PDB entry 8EC0 | electron microscopy, 3.30 A resolution | chains O and T of the 30 polymer chains in the assembly

== Chain O ==
Protein: Cytochrome c oxidase subunit 3
Source organism: Saccharomyces cerevisiae
Notes: EC 7.1.1.9
UniProtKB: P00420 (COX3_YEAST); residue numbers follow UniProt; this construct covers 1-269
Sequence (269 residues; numbered 1 to 269; the number before each row is that of its first residue):
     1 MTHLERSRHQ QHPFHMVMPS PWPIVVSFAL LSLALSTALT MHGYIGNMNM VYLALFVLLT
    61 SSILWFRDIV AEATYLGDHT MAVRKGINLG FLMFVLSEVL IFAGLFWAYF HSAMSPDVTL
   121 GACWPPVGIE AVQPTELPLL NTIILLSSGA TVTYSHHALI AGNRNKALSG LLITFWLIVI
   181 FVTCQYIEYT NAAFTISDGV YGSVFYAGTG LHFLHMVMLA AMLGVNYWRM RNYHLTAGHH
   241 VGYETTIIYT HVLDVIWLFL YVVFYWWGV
Swiss-Prot annotation at these positions:
  - natural variant: Val-263 (V263T: In strain: D273-10B/A48)

== Chain T ==
Protein: Cytochrome c oxidase subunit 4, mitochondrial
Source organism: Saccharomyces cerevisiae
UniProtKB: P04037 (COX4_YEAST); residues 1-155 here = UniProt positions 1-155
Sequence (155 residues; each row starts with the number of its first residue):
     1 MLSLRQSIRF FKPATRTLCS SRYLLQQKPV VKTAQNLAEV NGPETLIGPG AKEGTVPTDL
    61 DQETGLARLE LLGKLEGIDV FDTKPLDSSR KGTMKDPIII ESYDDYRYVG CTGSPAGSHT
   121 IMWLKPTVNE VARCWECGSV YKLNPVGVPN DDHHH
Unresolved in the structure: 1-28, 150-155
Swiss-Prot annotation at these positions:
  - binding site (Zn(2+)): Cys-111, His-119, Cys-134, Cys-137
  - modified residue: Thr-55 (Phosphothreonine)

== How chain O and chain T interact ==
Contacting residue pairs - 34 pairs, chain O then chain T:
  His-3(O) / Tyr-103(T)
  His-3(O) / Val-146(T)
  His-3(O) / Val-148(T)
  Leu-4(O) / Tyr-103(T)
  Glu-5(O) / Asn-41(T)
  Arg-6(O) / Val-80(T)
  Arg-6(O) / Phe-81(T)
  Ser-7(O) / Tyr-103(T)
  His-9(O) / Leu-66(T)
  Gln-10(O) / Val-80(T)
  Gln-11(O) / Val-80(T)
  Gln-11(O) / Phe-81(T)  hydrogen bond (side chain-backbone)
  Leu-76(O) / Glu-44(T)
  Asp-78(O) / Pro-43(T)
  Asp-78(O) / Leu-66(T)
  His-79(O) / Leu-66(T)  hydrogen bond (backbone-backbone)
  His-79(O) / Ala-67(T)  hydrogen bond (backbone-backbone)
  Thr-80(O) / Leu-66(T)
  Thr-80(O) / Ala-67(T)
  Met-81(O) / Glu-70(T)
  Arg-84(O) / Glu-63(T)  salt bridge
  Arg-84(O) / Ala-67(T)
  Arg-84(O) / Leu-71(T)
  Ala-161(O) / Val-56(T)
  Gly-162(O) / Val-56(T)
  Asn-163(O) / Val-56(T)
  Arg-164(O) / Gly-54(T)  hydrogen bond (side chain-backbone)
  Arg-164(O) / Thr-55(T)  hydrogen bond (side chain-backbone)
  Thr-236(O) / Thr-64(T)
  Ala-237(O) / Gln-62(T)
  Gly-238(O) / Gln-62(T)
  Gly-238(O) / Glu-63(T)
  Gly-238(O) / Thr-64(T)
  His-239(O) / Thr-64(T)  hydrogen bond
Other interface residues (no listed pair), chain O (24 interface residues in all): Arg-8, Ile-160
Other interface residues (no listed pair), chain T (23 interface residues in all): Val-40, Glu-53, Gly-65, Glu-101, Asp-104

== In short ==
The interface between chain O and chain T involves 24 residues on one side and 23 on the other; the contacts
include 6 hydrogen bonds and 1 salt bridge. Polar pairs include Arg-84(O)/Glu-63(T), Gln-11(O)/Phe-81(T) and
Arg-164(O)/Gly-54(T). UniProt lists 4 Zn2+-binding residues on chain T.
Here chain O is Cytochrome c oxidase subunit 3 and chain T is Cytochrome c oxidase subunit 4, mitochondrial,
both from Saccharomyces cerevisiae. Entry 8EC0 (III2IV respiratory supercomplex from Saccharomyces cerevisiae
cardiolipin-lacking mutant) was determined by electron microscopy (same publication as 8E7S).
